Entry 4AX9 (X-ray diffraction, 1.90 A resolution); this record covers chains H and I of the 3 polymer chains in the assembly.

[Chain H]
Name: Prothrombin
Source organism: Homo sapiens
Notes: EC 3.4.21.5; fragment: thrombin heavy chain, residues 364-620
Reference sequence: P00734 (THRB_HUMAN); the construct lacks a stretch of the UniProt sequence and is renumbered around it, so the offset changes along the chain: 16-36 = UniProt 364-384; 37-60 = UniProt 386-409; 61-77 = UniProt 419-435; 78-97 = UniProt 437-456; 7 more segments
Sequence (257 residues; each row starts with the number of its first residue; note: 1 number in that range is skipped by the numbering (no residue carries it; nothing is unmodelled there); a row labelled like 60A-60I holds insertion residues (60A, then the next letters in order)):
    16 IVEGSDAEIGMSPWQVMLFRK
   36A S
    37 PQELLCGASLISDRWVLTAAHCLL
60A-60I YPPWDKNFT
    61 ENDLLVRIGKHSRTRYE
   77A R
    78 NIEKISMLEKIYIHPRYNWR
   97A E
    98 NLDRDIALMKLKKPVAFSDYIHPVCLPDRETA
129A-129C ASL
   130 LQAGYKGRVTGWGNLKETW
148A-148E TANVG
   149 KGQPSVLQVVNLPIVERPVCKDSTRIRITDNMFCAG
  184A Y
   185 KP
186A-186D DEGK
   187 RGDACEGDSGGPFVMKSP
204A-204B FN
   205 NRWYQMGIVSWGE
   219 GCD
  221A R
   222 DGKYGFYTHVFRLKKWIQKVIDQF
Not modelled in the structure: 148A-148E, 149
Cystine bridges: Cys42-Cys58, Cys168-Cys182, Cys191-Cys220
Covalently attached groups: N-acetylglucosamine (NAG) linked to Asn60G
Bound ions: Na+ site 1: Lys169, Thr172, Phe204A; Na+ site 2: Arg221A, Lys224
Small-molecule neighbours: Ro-46-6240 (N5N; 2-[[(2S)-4-[[(3S)-1-carbamimidoylpiperidin-3-yl]methylamino]-2-(naphthalen-2-ylsulfonylamino)-4-oxidanylidene-butanoyl] -cyclopropyl-amino]ethanoic acid): His57, Tyr60A, Trp60D, Glu97A, Asn98, Leu99, Ile174, Asp189, Ala190, Cys191, Glu192, Ser195, Val213, Ser214, Trp215, Gly216, Glu217, Gly219, Cys220, Gly226
UniProt features mapped onto this chain:
  - region: Ala183 to Val200 (High affinity receptor-binding region which is also known as the TP508 peptide)
  - active site (Charge relay system): His57, Asp102, Ser195
  - glycosylation: Asn60G (N-linked (GlcNAc...) (complex) asparagine)

[Chain I]
Name: Hirudin variant-1
Source organism: Hirudo medicinalis
Notes: fragment: c-terminal domain, residues 55-65
Reference sequence: P01050 (HIRV1_HIRME); residues 1-11 here correspond to UniProt positions 55-65 (UniProt number = residue number + 54)
Sequence (11 residues; row label = number of the first residue in the row):
     1 DFEEIPEEYLQ

[How chain H and chain I interact]
Pairs across the interface - 20 pairs, chain H then chain I:
  Phe34(H) - Phe2(I)  hydrophobic
  Lys36(H) - Tyr9(I)
  Lys36(H) - Leu10(I)
  Gln38(H) - Glu3(I)
  Gln38(H) - Leu10(I)
  Leu40(H) - Phe2(I)
  Leu65(H) - Ile5(I)  hydrophobic
  Leu65(H) - Tyr9(I)
  Arg67(H) - Ile5(I)
  Arg73(H) - Asp1(I)  salt bridge
  Arg73(H) - Phe2(I)
  Thr74(H) - Asp1(I)
  Thr74(H) - Phe2(I)
  Thr74(H) - Glu3(I)  hydrogen bond (backbone-backbone)
  Arg75(H) - Glu3(I)
  Tyr76(H) - Glu3(I)  hydrogen bond (backbone-side chain)
  Tyr76(H) - Glu4(I)
  Tyr76(H) - Pro6(I)
  Ile82(H) - Ile5(I)  hydrophobic
  Ile82(H) - Tyr9(I)
Other interface residues (no listed pair), chain H (14 interface residues in all): Met32, Glu39, Gln151

[Summary]
The interface between chain H and chain I involves 14 residues on one side and 8 on the other; the contacts
include 2 hydrogen bonds and 1 salt bridge. Among the polar pairs are Arg73(H)-Asp1(I), Tyr76(H)-Glu3(I) and
Thr74(H)-Glu3(I). Ligands of chain H: Ro-46-6240.
Chain H is Prothrombin (Homo sapiens) and chain I is Hirudin variant-1 (Hirudo medicinalis); the structure,
Human thrombin complexed with Napsagatran, RO0466240, was determined by X-ray diffraction together with 4AYV,
4AYY and 4AZ2 from the same study.
